8WPK - chains D and F of the 9 polymer chains in the assembly; structure by electron microscopy, 2.70 A resolution.

# Chain D (and F)
Protein: H5R late gene transcription factor
Source organism: Monkeypox virus
Notes: chain F of this document is another copy of the same molecule, construct and numbering; everything in this record applies to it too
Amino-acid sequence (210 residues; each row starts with the number of its first residue):
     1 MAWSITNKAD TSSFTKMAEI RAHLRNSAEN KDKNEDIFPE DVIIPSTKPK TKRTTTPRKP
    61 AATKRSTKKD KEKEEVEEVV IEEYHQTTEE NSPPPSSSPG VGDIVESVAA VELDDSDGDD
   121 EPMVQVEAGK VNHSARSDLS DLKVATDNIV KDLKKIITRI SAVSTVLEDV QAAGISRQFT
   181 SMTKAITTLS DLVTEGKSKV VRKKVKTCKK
Not modelled in the structure: 1-135, 205-210 (chain F: 1-138, 204-210)

# How chain D and chain F interact
Contacting residue pairs (11; chain D residue first):
  Arg159(D) with Thr165(F); Asp169(F), salt bridge
  Ala162(D) with Ala162(F); Thr165(F); Val166(F), hydrophobic
  Val163(D) with Val166(F)
  Thr165(D) with Lys155(F); Arg159(F); Ala162(F)
  Val166(D) with Ala162(F), hydrophobic
  Asp169(D) with Arg159(F), salt bridge
Also at the interface, not in a pair above, chain D (8 interface residues in all): Thr158, Glu168
Also at the interface, not in a pair above, chain F (7 interface residues in all): Val163

# Summary
8 residues of chain D and 7 residues of chain F are in contact; the contacts include 2 salt bridges. Its one
salt-bridged contact is Arg159(D)-Asp169(F).
Chain D and chain F are both H5R late gene transcription factor (Monkeypox virus); the structure, Structure of
monkeypox virus polymerase complex F8-A22-E4-H5 with exgenous DNA, was determined by electron microscopy (same
publication as 8WPE, 8WPF and 8WPP).
